PDB entry 9JT2 | electron microscopy, 3.19 A resolution | chains F and H of the 18 polymer chains in the assembly

[Chain F]
Name: Dren-apaz
From: Novosphingopyxis baekryungensis DSM 16222
Sequence (442 residues; row label = number of the first residue in the row):
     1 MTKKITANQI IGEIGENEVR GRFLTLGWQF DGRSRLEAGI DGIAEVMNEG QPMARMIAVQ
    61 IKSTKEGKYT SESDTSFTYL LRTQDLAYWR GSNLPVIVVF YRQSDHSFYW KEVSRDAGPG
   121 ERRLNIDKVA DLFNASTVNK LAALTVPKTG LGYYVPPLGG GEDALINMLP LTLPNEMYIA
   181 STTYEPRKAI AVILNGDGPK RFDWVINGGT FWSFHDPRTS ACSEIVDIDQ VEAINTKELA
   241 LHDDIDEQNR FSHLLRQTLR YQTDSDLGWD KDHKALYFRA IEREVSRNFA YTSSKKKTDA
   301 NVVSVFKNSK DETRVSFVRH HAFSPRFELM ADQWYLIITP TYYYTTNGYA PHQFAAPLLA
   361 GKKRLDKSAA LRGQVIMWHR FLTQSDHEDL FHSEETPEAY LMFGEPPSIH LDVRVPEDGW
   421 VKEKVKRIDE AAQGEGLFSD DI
Not modelled in the structure: 1-2, 385-397, 425-442
Bound ions: Mg2+: Asp41, Gln60, Ile61 (shared with 1 residue of chain R)
From the paper describing this entry:
  - catalytic residues: Asp41, Gln60, Lys62
  - Mg2+ coordination: Asp41
  - mutagenesis - E13A/N17A/R20A/Q29A/D31A/R33A/E45A, D41A, Q60A: abolished catalytic activity
  - mutagenesis - K62A: decreased catalytic activity
  - self-association interface (contacts with another copy of this molecule); pairs are residue here / residue on that copy: Asn17-Asn17 (hydrogen bond), Gln29-Arg33, Arg33-Asp31
  - binding site for the 8-nt DNA strand: Lys4, Gly39, Ser63, Lys65
  - binding site for the 8-nt DNA strand: Lys4

[Chain H]
Molecule: 21-nt DNA strand
From: Novosphingopyxis baekryungensis DSM 16222
Sequence (21 nucleotides; each row starts with the number of its first residue):
     1 TATCGTCAGC TGTGCAGTAT T
Not modelled in the structure: 20-21

[Interface between chain F and chain H]
Contacting residue pairs (10):
  Arg187(F) - DG5(H)  hydrogen bond to the sugar
  Asn249(F) - DC7(H)  sugar contact
  Ser252(F) - DA8(H)  phosphate contact
  His253(F) - DT6(H)  hydrogen bond to the phosphate
  His253(F) - DC7(H)  phosphate contact
  Arg256(F) - DT6(H)  salt bridge to the phosphate
  Arg256(F) - DC7(H)  salt bridge to the phosphate
  Arg326(F) - DA8(H)  salt bridge to the phosphate
  Arg364(F) - DA16(H)  sugar contact
  Lys424(F) - DA19(H)  phosphate contact
Also at the interface, not in a pair above, chain F (10 interface residues in all): Lys271, Phe327
Also at the interface, not in a pair above, chain H (9 interface residues in all): DC4, DG9, DG17

[Overview]
10 residues of chain F face 9 of chain H across their interface, with 2 hydrogen bonds and 3 salt bridges.
Among the polar pairs are Arg187(F)-DG5(H), His253(F)-DT6(H) and Arg256(F)-DT6(H). Asp41(F), Gln60(F) and
Ile61(F) form the Mg2+ site. From the paper: catalytic residues Asp41(F), Gln60(F) and Lys62(F);
E13A/N17A/R20A/Q29A/D31A/R33A/E45A, D41A and Q60A of chain F abolish catalytic activity.
Chain F is Dren-apaz and chain H is a 21-nt DNA strand, both from Novosphingopyxis baekryungensis DSM 16222;
the structure, substrate-bound NbaSPARDA complexes, was determined by electron microscopy (same publication as
9JSB, 9JSP and 9JSZ).
